4ASL - chain A; structure by X-ray diffraction, 1.24 A resolution.

# Chain A
Protein: EPA1P
From: Candida glabrata
Notes: fragment: adhesion domain (a domain), residues 31-271
Reference sequence: Q6VBJ0 (Q6VBJ0_CANGB); numbering as in UniProt (aligned over 31-271)
Chain sequence (259 residues; row label = number of the first residue in the row):
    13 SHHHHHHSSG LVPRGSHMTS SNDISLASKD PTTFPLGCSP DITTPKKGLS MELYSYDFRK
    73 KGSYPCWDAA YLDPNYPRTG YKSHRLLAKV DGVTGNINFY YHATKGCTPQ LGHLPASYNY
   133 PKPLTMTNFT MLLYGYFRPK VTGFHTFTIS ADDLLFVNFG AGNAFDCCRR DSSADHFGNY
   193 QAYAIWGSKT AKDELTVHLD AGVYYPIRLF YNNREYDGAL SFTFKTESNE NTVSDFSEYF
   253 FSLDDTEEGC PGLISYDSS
Not modelled in the structure: 13-38, 268-271
Differences from the reference sequence: expression tag (13-30)
Disulfides: Cys-50/Cys-179, Cys-78/Cys-119, Cys-180/Cys-262
Bound ions: Na+ site 1: Asp-53, Glu-239; Na+ site 2: Glu-64, Tyr-66 (together with glycerol); Na+ site 3 near Asp-69 (its only coordinating residue here); Ca2+: Asp-164, Asp-165, Asn-225, Glu-227, Asp-229 (together with beta-D-galactopyranose); Na+ site 4 near Glu-206 (its only coordinating residue here)
From the paper describing this entry:
  - binding site for 2-acetamido-2-deoxy-beta-D-galactopyranose: Glu-227
  - specificity-determining residues: Asp-229 (proposed by the authors, not directly observed)

# Summary
Asp-53 and Glu-239 coordinate Na+ site 1. Glu-64 and Tyr-66 coordinate Na+ site 2. The paper reports a binding
site for 2-acetamido-2-deoxy-beta-D-galactopyranose at Glu-227; the specificity determinant Asp-229.
Chain A is EPA1P (Candida glabrata); the structure, Structure of Epa1A in complex with the T-antigen
(Gal-b1-3- GalNAc), was determined by X-ray diffraction, deposited together with 4AFA, 4AFB and 4AFC.
